8S36 - chains C and I of the 12 polymer chains in the assembly; structure by electron microscopy, 2.90 A resolution.

# Chain C
Molecule: CRISPR type AFERR-associated protein Csf2
From: Klebsiella pneumoniae
Notes: engineered mutation(s): 6xHis-tag
UniProtKB: A0A333ESG5 (A0A333ESG5_KLEPN); residue numbers follow UniProt; this construct covers 1-343
Sequence (350 residues; row label = number of the first residue in the row):
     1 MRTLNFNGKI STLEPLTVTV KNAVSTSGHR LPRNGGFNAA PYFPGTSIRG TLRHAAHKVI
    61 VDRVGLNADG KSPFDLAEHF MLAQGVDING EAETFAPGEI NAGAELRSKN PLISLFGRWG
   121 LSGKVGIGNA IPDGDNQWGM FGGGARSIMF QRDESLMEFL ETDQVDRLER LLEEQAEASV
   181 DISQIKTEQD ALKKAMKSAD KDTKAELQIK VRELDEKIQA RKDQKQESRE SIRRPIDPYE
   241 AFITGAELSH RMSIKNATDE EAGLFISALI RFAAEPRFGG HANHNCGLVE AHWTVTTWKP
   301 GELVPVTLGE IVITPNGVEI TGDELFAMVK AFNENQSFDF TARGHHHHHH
Not modelled in the structure: 343-350
Sequence notes: expression tag (344-350)

# Chain I
Molecule: Ts-DNA
Sequence (60 nucleotides; numbered -48 to 11; the number before each row is that of its first residue; numbers below 1 keep their minus sign (DC-48 is residue -48)):
   -48 CCCTCCCTCC AGCTTCCGAG ACCCTTCGGG AGGTGCATCC CGGTCTCGCT TGGCCTCCTC
Not modelled in the structure: -48 to -30, 10-11

# Chain C / chain I interface
Contacting residue pairs (20; chain C residue first):
  Thr94(C) with DC-9(I), sugar contact
  Phe95(C) with DC-8(I), base contact
  Trp119(C) with DC-10(I), hydrogen bond to the base; DC-9(I), base contact
  Ala145(C) with DG-19(I), base contact
  Arg146(C) with DG-19(I), base contact; DG-17(I), base contact
  Gln175(C) with DG-19(I), phosphate contact
  Ser179(C) with DG-19(I), hydrogen bond to the phosphate
  Lys186(C) with DG-17(I), salt bridge to the phosphate
  Glu230(C) with DG-17(I), sugar contact
  Ser231(C) with DA-18(I), hydrogen bond to the phosphate
  Arg233(C) with DG-20(I), phosphate contact; DG-19(I), salt bridge to the phosphate; DA-18(I), phosphate contact
  Arg234(C) with DA-18(I), sugar contact; DG-17(I), hydrogen bond to the base
  Pro235(C) with DG-19(I), base contact; DA-18(I), base contact
  Ile236(C) with DG-17(I), base contact
Interface residues without a listed pair, chain C (18 interface residues in all): Lys21, Ala176, Gln219, Lys222
Interface residues without a listed pair, chain I (10 interface residues in all): DG-16, DC-13, DA-12

# Overview
Chain C and chain I form an interface of 18 and 10 residues respectively; the contacts include 4 hydrogen
bonds and 2 salt bridges. Polar contacts include Trp119(C)-DC-10(I), Arg234(C)-DG-17(I) and
Ser179(C)-DG-19(I).
Chain C is CRISPR type AFERR-associated protein Csf2 (Klebsiella pneumoniae) and chain I is Ts-DNA; the
structure, DNA-bound Type IV-A3 CRISPR effector in complex with DinG helicase from K. pneumoniae (state II),
was determined by electron microscopy, deposited together with 8RC2, 8RC3, 8RFJ, 8S35 and 8S37.
